Entry 6SEG (electron microscopy, 3.10 A resolution); this record covers chains E and I of the 10 polymer chains in the assembly.

# Chain E
Protein: Histone H3-like centromeric protein A
Source organism: Homo sapiens
Reference sequence: P49450 (CENPA_HUMAN); residues 1-140 here = UniProt positions 1-140
Chain sequence (140 residues; row label = number of the first residue in the row):
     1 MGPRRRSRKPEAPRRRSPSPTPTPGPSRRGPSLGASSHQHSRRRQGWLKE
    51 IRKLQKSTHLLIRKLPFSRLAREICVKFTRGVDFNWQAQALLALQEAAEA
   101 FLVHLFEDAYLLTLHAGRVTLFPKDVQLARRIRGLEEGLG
Disordered / not traced: 1-44, 140
UniProt features mapped onto this chain:
  - region: Gln39 to Leu54 (Important for flexibility of DNA ends that protrude from nucleosomes)
  - modified residue: Gly2 (N,N,N-trimethylglycine), Ser7 (Phosphoserine), Ser17 (Phosphoserine), Ser19 (Phosphoserine), Ser27 (Phosphoserine), Ser68 (Phosphoserine)
  - mutagenesis: Ser7 (S7A: Induces a delay at the terminal stage of cytokinesis and chromosome misalignment during mitosis due to a defect in kinetochore attachment to microtubules), Ser17 (S17A: Impaired mitotic chromosome congression and chromosome segregation; when associated with A-19), Ser19 (S19A: Impaired mitotic chromosome congression and chromosome segregation; when associated with A-17), Ser68 (S68A: No effect on interaction with HJURP. Impairs localization at centromeres; S68E/Q: Impairs interaction with HJURP, association with chromatin and localization at centromeres), Arg80 to Gly81 (Impairs retention at centromeres, but not targeting to centromeres), His104 (H104G: Reduces location at centromeres. Abolishes location at centromeres; when associated with C-112), Leu112 (L112C: No effect on location at centromeres. Abolishes location at centromeres; when associated with G-104)

# Chain I
Molecule: 145-nt DNA strand
Source organism: synthetic construct
Sequence (145 nucleotides; numbered -72 to 72; the number before each row is that of its first residue; numbers below 1 keep their minus sign (DA-72 is residue -72)):
   -72 ATCAGAATCCCGGTGCCGAGGCCGCTCAATTGGTCGTAGACAGCTCTAGC
   -22 ACCGCTTAAACGCACGTACGCGCTGTCCCCCGCGTTTTAACCGCCAAGGG
    28 GATTACTCCCTAGTCTCCAGGCACGTGTCAGATATATACATCGAT

# Interface between chain E and chain I
Residue-residue contacts (10; chain E residue first):
  Gly46(E) - DG9(I)  hydrogen bond to the phosphate
  Trp47(E) - DG9(I)  hydrogen bond to the phosphate
  Lys49(E) - DA-66(I)  salt bridge to the phosphate
  Arg63(E) - DA17(I)  phosphate contact
  Arg63(E) - DC18(I)  phosphate contact
  Lys64(E) - DC18(I)  hydrogen bond to the phosphate
  Leu65(E) - DA17(I)  phosphate contact
  Leu65(E) - DC18(I)  hydrogen bond to the phosphate
  Pro66(E) - DA17(I)  sugar contact
  Arg69(E) - DA17(I)  salt bridge to the phosphate
Other interface residues (no listed pair), chain E (11 interface residues in all): Gln45, Asn85, Thr120
Other interface residues (no listed pair), chain I (7 interface residues in all): DT-65, DC7, DG27

# Summary
11 residues of chain E and 7 residues of chain I are in contact; the contacts include 4 hydrogen bonds and 2
salt bridges. Polar contacts include Gly46(E)-DG9(I), Trp47(E)-DG9(I) and Lys64(E)-DC18(I). From UniProt: 8
mutagenesis sites on chain E.
Here chain E is Histone H3-like centromeric protein A (Homo sapiens) and chain I is a 145-nt DNA strand
(synthetic construct). Entry 6SEG (Class1: CENP-A nucleosome in complex with CENP-C central region) was
determined by electron microscopy together with 6SE0, 6SE6, 6SEE and 6SEF from the same study.
